7TR9 - chains C and S of the 19 polymer chains in the assembly; structure by electron microscopy, 3.90 A resolution.

Chain C:
Name: Cas8a
Source organism: Pyrococcus furiosus DSM 3638
Reference sequence: Q8U338 (Q8U338_PYRFU); aligned to UniProt positions 3-343 over residues 2-342 (the alignment contains insertions or deletions, so no single offset holds)
Amino-acid sequence (341 residues; row label = number of the first residue in the row):
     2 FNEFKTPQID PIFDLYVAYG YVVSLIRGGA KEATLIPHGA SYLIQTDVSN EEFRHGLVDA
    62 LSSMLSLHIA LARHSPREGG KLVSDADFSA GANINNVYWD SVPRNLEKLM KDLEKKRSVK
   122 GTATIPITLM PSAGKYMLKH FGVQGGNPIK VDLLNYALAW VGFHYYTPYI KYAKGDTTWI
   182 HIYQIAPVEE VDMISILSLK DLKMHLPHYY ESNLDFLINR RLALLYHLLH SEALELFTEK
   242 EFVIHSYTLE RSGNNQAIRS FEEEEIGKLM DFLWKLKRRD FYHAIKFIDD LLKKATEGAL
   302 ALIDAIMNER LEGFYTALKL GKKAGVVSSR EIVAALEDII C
Not modelled in the structure: 74-81
Sequence notes: conflict Val24 (Glu25 in Q8U338), Ser64 (Glu65 in Q8U338), Leu110 (Val111 in Q8U338)
What the authors report for this chain:
  - specificity-determining residues: Asn96, Asn97, Lys136
  - mutagenesis - N96A (10-fold), N96A/N97A (10-fold), N97A (10-fold), K136A (10-fold): decreased binding to target

Chain S:
Molecule: Target strand DNA
Sequence (22 nucleotides; row label = number of the first residue in the row):
    42 GGGTTGGGGG AAGCACTGGG TC

Interface between chain C and chain S:
Residue-residue contacts (23):
  Asn96(C) - DG60(S)  hydrogen bond to the base
  Asn96(C) - DG61(S)  hydrogen bond to the sugar
  Asn97(C) - DG60(S)  base contact
  Val98(C) - DT62(S)  phosphate contact
  Tyr99(C) - DG61(S)  hydrogen bond to the phosphate
  Tyr99(C) - DT62(S)  phosphate contact
  Thr125(C) - DT62(S)  phosphate contact
  Ile128(C) - DG60(S)  phosphate contact
  Ile128(C) - DG61(S)  phosphate contact
  Ala134(C) - DG61(S)  phosphate contact
  Gly135(C) - DG61(S)  hydrogen bond to the phosphate
  Lys136(C) - DG60(S)  base contact
  Lys136(C) - DG61(S)  hydrogen bond to the base
  Lys136(C) - DT62(S)  base contact
  Gly147(C) - DT62(S)  phosphate contact
  Gly147(C) - DC63(S)  base contact
  Asn148(C) - DT62(S)  hydrogen bond to the phosphate
  Asn255(C) - DG59(S)  hydrogen bond to the base
  Asn256(C) - DG59(S)  sugar contact
  Gln257(C) - DG59(S)  base contact
  Gln257(C) - DG60(S)  sugar contact
  Glu298(C) - DA53(S)  base contact
  Lys324(C) - DG48(S)  phosphate contact
Interface residues without a listed pair, chain C (19 interface residues in all): Lys151, Lys175, Asp216
Interface residues without a listed pair, chain S (9 interface residues in all): DG54, DT58

Overview:
19 residues of chain C and 9 residues of chain S are in contact, with 7 hydrogen bonds. Among the polar pairs
are Asn96(C)-DG60(S), Lys136(C)-DG61(S) and Asn255(C)-DG59(S). From the paper: N96A, N96A/N97A and N97A of
chain C, among others, reduce binding to target; specificity determinants Asn96(C), Asn97(C) and Lys136(C).
Chain C is Cas8a (Pyrococcus furiosus DSM 3638) and chain S is Target strand DNA; the structure, Cascade
complex from type I-A CRISPR-Cas system, was determined by electron microscopy together with 7TR6, 7TR8 and
7TRA from the same study.
